4GS7 - chains A and B of the 4 polymer chains in the assembly; structure by X-ray diffraction, 2.35 A resolution.

Chain A:
Molecule: Interleukin-15
Organism: Homo sapiens
Reference sequence: P40933 (IL15_HUMAN); residues 1-114 here correspond to UniProt positions 49-162 (UniProt number = residue number + 48)
Chain sequence (116 residues; each row starts with the number of its first residue; numbers below 1 keep their minus sign (Met-1 is residue -1)):
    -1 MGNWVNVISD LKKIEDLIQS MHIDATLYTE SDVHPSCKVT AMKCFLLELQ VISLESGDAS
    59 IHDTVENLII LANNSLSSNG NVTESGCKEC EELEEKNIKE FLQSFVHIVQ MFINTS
Not modelled in the structure: 113-114
Differences from the reference sequence: expression tag (-1 to 0)
Modified positions: Lys10, Lys11, Lys94, Lys97 (n-dimethyl-lysine; MLY)
Cystine bridges: Cys35-Cys85, Cys42-Cys88
Swiss-Prot annotation at these positions:
  - glycosylation: Asn79 (N-linked (GlcNAc...) asparagine)

Chain B:
Molecule: Interleukin-2 receptor subunit beta
Organism: Homo sapiens
Reference sequence: P14784 (IL2RB_HUMAN); residues 1-214 here correspond to UniProt positions 27-240 (UniProt number = residue number + 26)
Chain sequence (217 residues; row label = number of the first residue in the row; numbers below 1 keep their minus sign (Ala-2 is residue -2)):
    -2 ADPAVQGTSQ FTCFYNSRAQ ISCVWSQDGA LQDTSCQVHA WPDRRRWQQT CELLPVSQAS
    58 WACNLILGAP DSQKLTTVDI VTLRVLCREG VRWRVMAIQD FKPFENLRLM APISLQVVHV
   118 ETHRCNISWE ISQASHYFER HLEFEARTLS PGHTWEEAPL LTLKQKQEWI CLETLTPDTQ
   178 YEFQVRVKPL QGEFTTWSPW SQPLAFRTKP AALGKDT
Not modelled in the structure: -2 to 5, 25-30, 208-214
Differences from the reference sequence: expression tag (-2 to 0); engineered mutation Gln3 (Asn29 in P14784), Gln17 (Asn43 in P14784), Gln45 (Asn71 in P14784)
Modified positions: Lys71, Lys161, Lys163, Lys185 (n-dimethyl-lysine; MLY)
Cystine bridges: Cys10-Cys20, Cys33-Cys84, Cys48-Cys60
Covalent attachments: N-acetylglucosamine (NAG) linked to Asn123
Swiss-Prot annotation at these positions:
  - motif: Trp194 to Ser198 (WSXWS motif)
  - glycosylation: Asn123 (N-linked (GlcNAc...) asparagine)

Interface between chain A and chain B:
Contacting residue pairs - 24 pairs, chain A then chain B:
  Asn1(A) with Thr74(B)
  Asn4(A) with Thr74(B); Tyr134(B)
  Ser7(A) with His133(B); Glu136(B), hydrogen bond
  Asp8(A) with His133(B), salt bridge; Tyr134(B), hydrogen bond
  Lys10(A) with Glu136(B)
  Lys11(A) with Arg15(B); Asp68(B); Gln70(B); His133(B)
  Asp61(A) with Lys71(B)
  Glu64(A) with Arg42(B), salt bridge
  Asn65(A) with Arg42(B), hydrogen bond; Gln70(B), hydrogen bond (side chain-backbone); Thr73(B); Tyr134(B)
  Ile68(A) with Arg42(B); Val75(B), hydrophobic
  Leu69(A) with Thr74(B); Val75(B), hydrophobic; Tyr134(B)
  Asn72(A) with Val75(B)
Also at the interface, not in a pair above, chain B (13 interface residues in all): Arg41, Ser69
From the paper, about this interface:
  - residue pairs: Ser7(A)-Glu136(B) (hydrogen bond), Asp8(A)-His133(B) (hydrogen bond), Asp8(A)-Tyr134(B) (hydrogen bond), Lys10(A)-Glu136(B), Lys11(A)-His133(B) (hydrophobic contact), Asp61(A)-Lys71(B), Asn65(A)-Arg42(B), Asn65(A)-Gln70(B), Asn65(A)-Tyr134(B), Ile68(A)-Thr73(B) (hydrophobic contact), Leu69(A)-Val75(B) (hydrophobic contact)
  - interface residues, chain A: Ile68(A), Leu69(A)
  - interface residues, chain B: Thr73(B), Val75(B)

Overview:
12 residues of chain A face 13 of chain B across their interface; the contacts include 4 hydrogen bonds and 2
salt bridges. Polar contacts include Asp8(A)-His133(B), Glu64(A)-Arg42(B) and Ser7(A)-Glu136(B). The paper
describes hydrogen bonds between Ser7(A) and Glu136(B), Asp8(A) and His133(B) and Asp8(A) and Tyr134(B);
contacts between Lys10(A) and Glu136(B), Asp61(A) and Lys71(B) and Asn65(A) and Arg42(B) among others;
hydrophobic contacts between Lys11(A) and His133(B), Ile68(A) and Thr73(B) and Leu69(A) and Val75(B). The
paper reports interface residues Ile68(A), Leu69(A) and Thr73(B) among others.
Chain A is Interleukin-15 and chain B is Interleukin-2 receptor subunit beta, both from Homo sapiens; the
structure, Structure of the Interleukin-15 quaternary complex, was determined by X-ray diffraction.
